Entry 6YVV (electron microscopy, 7.50 A resolution (low resolution: residue-level contacts below are approximate; hydrogen-bond / salt-bridge calls are withheld)); this record covers chains A and D of the 4 polymer chains in the assembly.

Chain A:
Molecule: Structural maintenance of chromosomes protein 2
From: Saccharomyces cerevisiae (strain ATCC 204508 / S288c)
UniProt: P38989 (SMC2_YEAST); the author numbering skips numbers that UniProt does not, so the offset changes along the chain: 1-1167 = UniProt 1-1167; 2939-2941 = UniProt 1168-1170
Sequence (1178 residues; each row starts with the number of its first residue; note: 1771 numbers in that range are skipped by the numbering (no residue carries them; nothing is unmodelled there); X marks 8 residues of unknown identity (built as UNK)):
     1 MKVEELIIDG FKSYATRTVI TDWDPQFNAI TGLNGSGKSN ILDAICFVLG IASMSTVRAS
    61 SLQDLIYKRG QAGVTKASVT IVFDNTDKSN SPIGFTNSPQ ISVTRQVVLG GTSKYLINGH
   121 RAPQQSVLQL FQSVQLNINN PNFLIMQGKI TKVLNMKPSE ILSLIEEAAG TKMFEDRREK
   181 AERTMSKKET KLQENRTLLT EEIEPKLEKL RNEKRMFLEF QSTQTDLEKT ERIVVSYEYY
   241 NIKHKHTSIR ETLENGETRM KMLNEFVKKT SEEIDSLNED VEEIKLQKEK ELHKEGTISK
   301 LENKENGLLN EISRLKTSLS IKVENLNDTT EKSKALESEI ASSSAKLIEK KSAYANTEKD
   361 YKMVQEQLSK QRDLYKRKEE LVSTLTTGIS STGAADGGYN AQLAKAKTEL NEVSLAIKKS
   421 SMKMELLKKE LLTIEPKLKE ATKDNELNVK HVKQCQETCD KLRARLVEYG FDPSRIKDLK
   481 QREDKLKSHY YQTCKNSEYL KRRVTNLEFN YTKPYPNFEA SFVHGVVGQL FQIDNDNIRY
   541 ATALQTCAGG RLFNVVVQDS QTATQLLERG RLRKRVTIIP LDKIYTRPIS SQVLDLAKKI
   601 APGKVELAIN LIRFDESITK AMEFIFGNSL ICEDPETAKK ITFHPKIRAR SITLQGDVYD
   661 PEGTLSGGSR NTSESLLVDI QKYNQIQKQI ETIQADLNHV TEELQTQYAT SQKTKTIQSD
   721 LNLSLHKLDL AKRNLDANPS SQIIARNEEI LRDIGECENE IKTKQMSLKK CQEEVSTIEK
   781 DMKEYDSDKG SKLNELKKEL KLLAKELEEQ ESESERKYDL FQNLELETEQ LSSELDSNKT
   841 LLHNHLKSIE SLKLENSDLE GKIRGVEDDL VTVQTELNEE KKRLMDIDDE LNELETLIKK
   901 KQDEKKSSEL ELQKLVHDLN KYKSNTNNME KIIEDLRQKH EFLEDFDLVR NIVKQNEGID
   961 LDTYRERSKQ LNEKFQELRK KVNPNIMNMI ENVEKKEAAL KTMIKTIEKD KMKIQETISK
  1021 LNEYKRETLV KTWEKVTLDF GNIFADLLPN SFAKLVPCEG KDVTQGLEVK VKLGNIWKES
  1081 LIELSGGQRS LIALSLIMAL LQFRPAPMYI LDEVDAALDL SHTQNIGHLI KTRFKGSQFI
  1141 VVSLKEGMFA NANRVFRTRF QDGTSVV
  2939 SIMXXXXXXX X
Not modelled in the structure: 243-928, 938-961, 2939-2941
Swiss-Prot annotation at these positions:
  - binding site (ATP): Gly32 to Ser39

Chain D:
Molecule: Condensin complex subunit 1, Ycs4
From: Saccharomyces cerevisiae (strain ATCC 204508 / S288c)
UniProt: Q06156 (CND1_YEAST); residue numbers follow UniProt; this construct covers 1-910, 913-1149
Sequence (1185 residues; row label = number of the first residue in the row; note: 11 numbers in that range are skipped by the numbering (no residue carries them; nothing is unmodelled there); a row labelled like 1149A-1149Z holds insertion residues (1149A, then the next letters in order); X marks 9 residues of unknown identity (built as UNK)):
     1 MSGFSLSEYL TKFQTTDRES YPRLQDPSRE LNVIIDQLAV SPEQIDASPD SLEALIDLCH
    61 DFPHLTPKLQ TQLSYLISSS LSNLSKDIKA NLSSNVNFTE IGGLIPQWKR HLEEYGYLIQ
   121 VLLTFLQDEL HKVSSQSTNL NRSAKNSKND SANVELFKRD CNQMENLLES ITKLLEINLS
   181 KIFQTTPEKD LFIGLFTRPL FVLLEIEPVT KVSSLKMFIQ RILAMCVKNH GQSSSIQSSL
   241 MTNLTYFLHL SVFNAELLKL LNDEYNYPQL TEDILKEIST RVFNAKDTTG PKAISNFLIK
   301 LSELSPGIML RQMNLVITLL NNSSITLRCS VVEACGNIVA ELAQDPQTME HYKQQIAVLI
   361 ELLEERFQDS NPYVRTKAIQ GCSKICDLSS KFNKSKAKFT SLAVRSLQDR SSLVRRNSVK
   421 LLSKLLLKHP FKAIHGSQLR LSEWEEYLKG SESQLNSTLK KVESQETLND TIERSLIEEE
   481 VEQDEGQCRT ELEGSFNKSA ELSRIENEVE NINATNTSVL MKLKLMIVYY KDAISFIKEI
   541 HKSIELISNL LFSKNRNEVL ESMDFLVLAD AFDIELSEFG IKKMLHLVWM KGTNDEGTSI
   601 SVHLIECYKQ LFLTAPDSCN MQEKAAHIAK NLINLSIGAS IADLASLEQL LGMMYEQKLI
   661 DQHVINILWA IYNSASKASM QKEQNVNNRD SEKGFSKEQI HGSIIILGML SLADNEIALK
   721 GLESLLNIGL GAVGLKDLTL CRYSCLALER MVPKRSTIIT KAINQELEDV AVKKLYAIII
   781 NYTKDNEYYP MCEQALSALF TISSKPDILA TDLIREKTMM TFGKPEEEDS ILSLEQSSRV
   841 VSLSQLLFIV GQVAIKTLVY LEKCEAEFKK RKIEAETRNG KVKNQGADVT NTTQDNGGDK
   901 ELEMIGGTNE
  910A D
   911 D
   913 FTDAIQFVKE NELLFGEKSI LGKFCPIVEE IVSNSSRFSD PMLQRTATLC LEKLMCLSSK
   973 YCEKSLPLLI TVMEKSPDPT IRSNAVLGLG DMAVCFNNLV DENTDYLYRR LHDENLMVQR
  1033 TCLMTVTFLI LAGQVKVKGQ LGEMAKCLDN PDQGISDMCR LFFTELASKD NAIYNGFIDI
  1093 FSNLSSDDLL GKESFKKIIK FLLTFIDKER HQKQLNEKLV GRLRKCETQK QWDDIAF
1149A-1149Z VLNNLPYKNEDVTALLEQGFKVVSAK
 1150A E
  1160 XXXXXXXXX
Not modelled in the structure: 1-4, 14-28, 38-47, 61-78, 101-102, 127-162, 179-186, 205-215, 458-516, 553-554, 590-599, 678-693, 754-764, 821-839, 874-898, 910A, 924-953, 1008-1011, 1047-1050, 1081-1087, 1149A-1149Z, 1150A
Swiss-Prot annotation at these positions:
  - modified residue (Phosphoserine): Ser464, Ser475

Chain A / chain D interface:
Pairs across the interface (7):
  Ser53(A) - Gln37(D)
  Ser60(A) - Asn95(D)
  Gly111(A) - Thr99(D)
  Gln124(A) - Leu104(D)
  Gln124(A) - Gln107(D)
  Asn139(A) - Val33(D)
  Asn139(A) - Ile34(D)
Other interface residues (no listed pair), chain A (7 interface residues in all): Ala59, Leu62

Summary:
The chain A/chain D interface involves 7 residues from each chain. Curated annotation (UniProt) lists 8
ATP-binding residues on chain A.
Chain A is Structural maintenance of chromosomes protein 2 and chain D is Condensin complex subunit 1, Ycs4,
both from Saccharomyces cerevisiae (strain ATCC 204508 / S288c); the structure, Condensin complex from
S.cerevisiae ATP-free apo bridged state, was determined by electron microscopy (same publication as 6YVD and
6YVU).
